4NX0 - chains C and D of the 4 polymer chains in the assembly; structure by X-ray diffraction, 2.28 A resolution.

== Chain C (and D) ==
Protein: Abp, a GH27 beta-L-arabinopyranosidase
Organism: Geobacillus stearothermophilus
Notes: chain D of this document is another copy of the same molecule, construct and numbering; everything in this record applies to it too
Chain sequence (448 residues; numbered 1 to 448; the number before each row is that of its first residue):
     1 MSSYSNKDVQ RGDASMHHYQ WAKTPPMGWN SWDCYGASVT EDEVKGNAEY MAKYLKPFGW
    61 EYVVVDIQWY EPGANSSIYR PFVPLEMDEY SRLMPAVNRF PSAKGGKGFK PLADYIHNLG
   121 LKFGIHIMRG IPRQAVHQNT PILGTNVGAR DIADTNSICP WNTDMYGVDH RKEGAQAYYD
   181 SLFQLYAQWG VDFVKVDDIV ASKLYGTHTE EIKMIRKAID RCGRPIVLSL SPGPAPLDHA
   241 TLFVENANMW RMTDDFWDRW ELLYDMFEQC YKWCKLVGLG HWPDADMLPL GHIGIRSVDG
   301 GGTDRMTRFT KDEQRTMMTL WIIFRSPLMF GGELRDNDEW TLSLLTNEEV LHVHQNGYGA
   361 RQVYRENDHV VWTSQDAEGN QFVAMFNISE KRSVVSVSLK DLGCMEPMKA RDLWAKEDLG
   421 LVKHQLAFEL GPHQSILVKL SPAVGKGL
Disordered / not traced: 1-13, 445-448 (chain D: 1-13)

== Chain C / chain D interface ==
Residue-residue contacts (24):
  S15(C) - R361(D)
  L237(C) - L237(D)
  L237(C) - D238(D)
  D238(C) - L237(D)
  D238(C) - K272(D)  salt bridge
  H239(C) - K272(D)
  T241(C) - Y271(D)  hydrogen bond (side chain-backbone)
  T241(C) - K272(D)  hydrogen bond (side chain-backbone)
  T241(C) - C274(D)
  L242(C) - Y271(D)
  V244(C) - K275(D)
  E245(C) - Y271(D)
  E245(C) - K275(D)  salt bridge
  Y271(C) - T241(D)  hydrogen bond (backbone-side chain)
  Y271(C) - L242(D)
  Y271(C) - E245(D)
  K272(C) - D238(D)  salt bridge
  K272(C) - T241(D)  hydrogen bond (backbone-side chain)
  C274(C) - T241(D)
  K275(C) - V244(D)
  K275(C) - E245(D)  salt bridge
  K275(C) - L276(D)
  L276(C) - K275(D)
  R361(C) - S15(D)
Also at the interface, not in a pair above, chain C (16 interface residues in all): W273, Q362
Also at the interface, not in a pair above, chain D (16 interface residues in all): H239, W273, Q362

== Summary ==
Chain C and chain D each contribute 16 residues to their interface; the contacts include 4 hydrogen bonds and
4 salt bridges. Among the polar pairs are D238(C)-K272(D), E245(C)-K275(D) and T241(C)-Y271(D).
Chain C and chain D are both Abp, a GH27 beta-L-arabinopyranosidase (Geobacillus stearothermophilus); the
structure, Crystal structure of Abp-WT, a GH27-b-L-arabinopyranosidase from Geobacillus stearothermophilus,
was determined by X-ray diffraction together with 4NXK and 4NZF from the same study.
